PDB entry 7ZZQ | electron microscopy, 2.60 A resolution | chains I and N of the 30 polymer chains in the assembly

[Chain I (and N)]
Name: Cellulose biosynthesis protein
From: Komagataeibacter hansenii ATCC 23769
Notes: chain N of this document is another copy of the same molecule, construct and numbering; everything in this record applies to it too
Reference sequence: Q76KJ6 (Q76KJ6_KOMHA); residues 2-156 here = UniProt positions 2-156
Amino-acid sequence (158 residues; numbered -1 to 156; the number before each row is that of its first residue; numbers below 1 keep their minus sign (Met-1 is residue -1)):
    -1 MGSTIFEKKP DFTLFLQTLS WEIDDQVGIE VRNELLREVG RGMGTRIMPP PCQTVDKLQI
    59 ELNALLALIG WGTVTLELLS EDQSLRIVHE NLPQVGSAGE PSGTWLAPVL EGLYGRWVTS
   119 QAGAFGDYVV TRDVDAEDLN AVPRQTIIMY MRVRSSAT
Unresolved in the structure: -1 to 6, 132-138, 152-156 (chain N: -1 to 6, 133-138, 154-156)
Differences from the reference sequence: initiating methionine (-1); expression tag (0-1)

[Chain I / chain N interface]
Pairs across the interface (16; chain I residue first):
  Pro48(I) - Trp19(N)  hydrophobic
  Pro49(I) - Trp19(N)
  Cys50(I) - Trp19(N)  hydrophobic
  Asp54(I) - Ser100(N)
  Asp54(I) - Arg142(N)  salt bridge
  Lys55(I) - Ser95(N)  hydrogen bond (side chain-backbone)
  Lys55(I) - Ser100(N)  hydrogen bond
  Ile58(I) - Gln92(N)
  Ile58(I) - Gly94(N)
  Ile58(I) - Ser95(N)
  Ile58(I) - Ser100(N)
  Glu59(I) - Gln15(N)  hydrogen bond
  Glu59(I) - Trp19(N)
  Glu59(I) - Gly94(N)
  Glu59(I) - Ser95(N)  hydrogen bond
  Ala62(I) - Gln15(N)
Interface residues without a listed pair, chain I (9 interface residues in all): Leu66
Interface residues without a listed pair, chain N (10 interface residues in all): Leu12, Gly97, Gly101

[In short]
9 residues of chain I face 10 of chain N across their interface; the contacts include 4 hydrogen bonds and 1
salt bridge. Polar contacts include Asp54(I)-Arg142(N), Lys55(I)-Ser95(N) and Lys55(I)-Ser100(N).
Both chains are Cellulose biosynthesis protein (Komagataeibacter hansenii ATCC 23769). Entry 7ZZQ (BcsH-BcsD
'beads-on-a-string' filament, local refine) was determined by electron microscopy (same publication as 7ZZY).
